1L4D - chains A and B; structure by X-ray diffraction, 2.30 A resolution.

Chain A:
Molecule: Plasminogen
Organism: Homo sapiens
Notes: EC 3.4.21.7; fragment: CATALYTIC DOMAIN, Residues 543-791
UniProt: P00747 (PLMN_HUMAN); residues 543-791 here correspond to UniProt positions 562-810 (UniProt number = residue number + 19)
Chain sequence (249 residues; each row starts with the number of its first residue):
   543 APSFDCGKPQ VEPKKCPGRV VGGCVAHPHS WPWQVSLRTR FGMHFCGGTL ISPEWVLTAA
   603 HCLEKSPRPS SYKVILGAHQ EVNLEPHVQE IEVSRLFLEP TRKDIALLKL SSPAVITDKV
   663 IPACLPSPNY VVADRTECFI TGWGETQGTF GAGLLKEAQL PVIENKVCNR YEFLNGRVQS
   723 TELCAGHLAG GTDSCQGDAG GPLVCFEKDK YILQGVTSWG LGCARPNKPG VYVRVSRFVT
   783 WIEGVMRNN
Disulfides: Cys-548/Cys-666, Cys-558/Cys-566, Cys-588/Cys-604, Cys-680/Cys-747, Cys-710/Cys-726, Cys-737/Cys-765
Differences from the reference sequence: engineered mutation Ala-741 (Ser760 in P00747)

Chain B:
Molecule: Streptokinase
Organism: Streptococcus dysgalactiae subsp. equisimilis
Notes: fragment: ALPHA DOMAIN, Residues 14-147
UniProt: P00779 (STRP_STREQ); numbering as in UniProt; present here: 14-47, 60-147
Chain sequence (122 residues; each row starts with the number of its first residue; note: 12 numbers in that range are skipped by the numbering (no residue carries them; nothing is unmodelled there)):
    14 NNSQLVVSVA GTVEGTNQDI SLKFFEIDLT SRPA
    60 SKPFATDSGA MPHKLEKADL LKAIQEQLIA NVHSNDDYFE VIDFASDATI TDRNGKVYFA
   120 DKDGSVTLPT QPVQEFLLSG HVRVRPYK
Disordered / not traced: 47, 60-68

How chain A and chain B interact:
Residue-residue contacts (33):
  Pro-559(A) / Glu-27(B)
  Gly-560(A) / Gly-28(B)
  Arg-561(A) / Gly-28(B)
  Arg-561(A) / Thr-29(B)
  Val-562(A) / Gly-28(B)
  Val-562(A) / Arg-142(B)
  Val-563(A) / Thr-25(B)
  Val-563(A) / Thr-29(B)
  Val-563(A) / Asn-30(B)
  Gly-564(A) / Ser-105(B)
  Cys-566(A) / Arg-142(B)
  Asn-625(A) / Lys-121(B)
  Gln-689(A) / Ser-105(B)
  Gly-690(A) / Ser-105(B)  hydrogen bond (backbone-backbone)
  Gly-690(A) / Ala-107(B)
  Gly-690(A) / Thr-108(B)
  Gly-690(A) / Phe-118(B)
  Thr-691(A) / Ala-107(B)  hydrogen bond (backbone-backbone)
  Thr-691(A) / Thr-108(B)
  Thr-691(A) / Ile-109(B)  hydrogen bond (side chain-backbone)
  Thr-691(A) / Val-116(B)
  Thr-691(A) / Tyr-117(B)  hydrogen bond (side chain-backbone)
  Thr-691(A) / Phe-118(B)
  Thr-691(A) / Ala-119(B)  hydrogen bond (backbone-backbone)
  Thr-691(A) / Val-125(B)
  Phe-692(A) / Lys-76(B)
  Phe-692(A) / Phe-103(B)  hydrophobic
  Phe-692(A) / Ala-119(B)  hydrophobic
  Phe-692(A) / Val-125(B)  hydrophobic
  Ala-694(A) / Phe-118(B)  hydrophobic
  Lys-698(A) / Ser-105(B)
  Gly-733(A) / Asn-30(B)  hydrogen bond (backbone-side chain)
  Thr-734(A) / Asn-30(B)
Other interface residues (no listed pair), chain A (18 interface residues in all): Lys-556, Gly-565
Other interface residues (no listed pair), chain B (23 interface residues in all): Leu-79, Asp-102, Ala-104, Gly-123, Leu-137

Overview:
18 residues of chain A and 23 residues of chain B are in contact; the contacts include 6 hydrogen bonds. Polar
pairs include Thr-691(A)/Ile-109(B), Thr-691(A)/Tyr-117(B) and Gly-733(A)/Asn-30(B).
Here chain A is Plasminogen (Homo sapiens) and chain B is Streptokinase (Streptococcus dysgalactiae subsp.
equisimilis). Entry 1L4D (Crystal structure of microplasminogen-streptokinase alpha domain complex) was
determined by X-ray diffraction, deposited together with 1L4Z.
